Entry 3HMG (X-ray diffraction, 2.90 A resolution); this record covers chains A and B of the 6 polymer chains in the assembly.

[Chain A]
Molecule: Hemagglutinin
Source organism: Influenza A virus
UniProtKB: P03437 (HEMA_IAAIC); residues 1-328 here correspond to UniProt positions 17-344 (UniProt number = residue number + 16)
Sequence (328 residues; row label = number of the first residue in the row):
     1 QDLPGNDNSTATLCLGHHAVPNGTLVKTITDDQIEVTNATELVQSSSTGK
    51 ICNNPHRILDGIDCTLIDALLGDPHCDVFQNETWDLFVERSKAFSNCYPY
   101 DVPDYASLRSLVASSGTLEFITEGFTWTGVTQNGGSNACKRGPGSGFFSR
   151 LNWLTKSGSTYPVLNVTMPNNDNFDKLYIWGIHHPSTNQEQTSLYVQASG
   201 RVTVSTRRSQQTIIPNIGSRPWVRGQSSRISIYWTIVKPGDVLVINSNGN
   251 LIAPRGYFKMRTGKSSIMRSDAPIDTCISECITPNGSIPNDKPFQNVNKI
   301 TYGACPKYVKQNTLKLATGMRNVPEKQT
Disulfides: Cys52-Cys277, Cys64-Cys76, Cys97-Cys139, Cys281-Cys305
Glycans and other covalent adducts: N-acetylglucosamine (NAG) linked to Asn38, Asn81, Asn285; glycan linked to Asn165
Sequence notes: conflict Gln226 (Leu242 in P03437)
Curated features (UniProtKB/Swiss-Prot):
  - glycosylation (N-linked (GlcNAc...) asparagine): Asn8, Asn22, Asn38, Asn81, Asn165, Asn285

[Chain B]
Molecule: Hemagglutinin
Source organism: Influenza A virus
UniProtKB: P03437 (HEMA_IAAIC); residues 1-175 here correspond to UniProt positions 346-520 (UniProt number = residue number + 345)
Sequence (175 residues; each row starts with the number of its first residue):
     1 GLFGAIAGFIENGWEGMIDGWYGFRHQNSEGTGQAADLKSTQAAIDQING
    51 KLNRVIEKTNEKFHQIEKEFSEVEGRIQDLEKYVEDTKIDLWSYNAELLV
   101 ALENQHTIDLTDSEMNKLFEKTRRQLRENAEEMGNGCFKIYHKCDNACIE
   151 SIRNGTYDHDVYRDEALNNRFQIKG
Disulfides: Cys144-Cys148
Glycans and other covalent adducts: N-acetylglucosamine (NAG) linked to Asn154
Curated features (UniProtKB/Swiss-Prot):
  - glycosylation: Asn154 (N-linked (GlcNAc...) asparagine)

[Chain A / chain B interface]
Cross-chain cystine bridges: Cys14(A)-Cys137(B)
Pairs across the interface - 135 pairs, chain A then chain B:
  Asp7(A) with Lys143(B)
  Asn8(A) with Asn169(B)
  Ser9(A) with Tyr141(B); His142(B), hydrogen bond (backbone-backbone); Lys143(B), hydrogen bond (backbone-backbone)
  Thr10(A) with Lys139(B); Ile140(B); Tyr141(B); His142(B); Asn169(B)
  Ala11(A) with Gln27(B); Lys139(B); Ile140(B), hydrogen bond (backbone-backbone); Cys144(B), hydrophobic
  Thr12(A) with His26(B); Gln27(B), hydrogen bond (backbone-backbone); Phe138(B)
  Leu13(A) with Phe24(B), hydrophobic; Arg25(B); Cys137(B); Phe138(B), hydrogen bond (backbone-backbone); Ile152(B), hydrophobic
  Cys14(A) with Trp14(B); Gly23(B); Phe24(B); Arg25(B), hydrogen bond (backbone-backbone); Gly136(B); Cys137(B), disulfide
  Leu15(A) with Ile10(B); Trp14(B); Gly23(B); Phe24(B), hydrophobic; Met115(B), hydrophobic; Leu118(B), hydrophobic; Phe119(B), hydrophobic; Thr122(B); Gly136(B), hydrogen bond (backbone-backbone); Phe138(B), hydrophobic
  Gly16(A) with Trp14(B); Tyr22(B); Gly23(B), hydrogen bond (backbone-backbone); Met115(B)
  His17(A) with Ile6(B); Ile10(B); Asn12(B); Gly13(B); Trp14(B), hydrogen bond (backbone-backbone); Met17(B); Trp21(B)
  His18(A) with Gly13(B); Trp14(B); Met17(B); Gly20(B); Trp21(B), hydrogen bond (backbone-backbone)
  Ala19(A) with Gly13(B); Trp14(B), hydrogen bond (backbone-backbone); Glu15(B)
  Pro21(A) with Glu15(B)
  Val26(A) with Asn104(B)
  Lys27(A) with Glu97(B); Asn104(B), hydrogen bond (backbone-side chain)
  Thr28(A) with Ala101(B); Asn104(B); Gln105(B)
  Ile29(A) with Ala101(B); Leu102(B), hydrophobic; Gln105(B), hydrogen bond (backbone-side chain)
  Thr30(A) with Gln105(B), hydrogen bond (backbone-side chain)
  Ile34(A) with Ile108(B), hydrophobic
  Leu42(A) with Val55(B), hydrophobic; Ile56(B), hydrophobic; Val100(B), hydrophobic
  Arg109(A) with Glu67(B), salt bridge
  Ser110(A) with His64(B), hydrogen bond
  Ser114(A) with His64(B), hydrogen bond
  Lys264(A) with Phe63(B)
  Ser265(A) with His64(B)
  Ser266(A) with His64(B), hydrogen bond
  Arg269(A) with Glu67(B), salt bridge
  Asn290(A) with Thr59(B)
  Asp291(A) with Ile56(B)
  Pro293(A) with Val55(B)
  Phe294(A) with Ala96(B), hydrophobic
  Lys299(A) with Lys68(B), hydrogen bond (backbone-side chain); Glu69(B), salt bridge
  Ile300(A) with Lys68(B); Glu69(B)
  Thr301(A) with Gln65(B), hydrogen bond (backbone-side chain)
  Tyr302(A) with Lys62(B); Phe63(B), hydrophobic
  Gly303(A) with Glu61(B); Lys62(B), hydrogen bond (backbone-backbone)
  Ala304(A) with Glu61(B)
  Cys305(A) with Thr59(B); Asn60(B)
  Lys307(A) with Asn60(B)
  Tyr308(A) with Ile89(B), hydrophobic
  Val309(A) with Trp92(B); Ser93(B)
  Lys310(A) with Ile89(B); Asp90(B), salt bridge; Ser93(B), hydrogen bond (backbone-side chain)
  Gln311(A) with Ser93(B), hydrogen bond (side chain-backbone); Glu97(B), hydrogen bond
  Leu314(A) with Ala96(B), hydrophobic; Glu97(B)
  Lys315(A) with Asn104(B), hydrogen bond (backbone-side chain)
  Leu316(A) with Leu52(B), hydrophobic; Glu103(B); Asn104(B)
  Ala317(A) with Asn104(B), hydrogen bond (backbone-side chain); Thr107(B)
  Thr318(A) with Trp21(B); Ile48(B); Leu52(B)
  Gly319(A) with Thr107(B)
  Met320(A) with Ile6(B), hydrophobic; Trp21(B); Tyr22(B), hydrophobic; Thr111(B)
  Arg321(A) with Ile6(B); Ala7(B)
  Val323(A) with Ala7(B), hydrophobic; Glu11(B); Asn12(B); Gly13(B), hydrogen bond (backbone-backbone)
  Pro324(A) with Glu15(B)
  Glu325(A) with Asn12(B); Gly13(B); Trp14(B); Glu15(B), hydrogen bond (side chain-backbone); Gly16(B), hydrogen bond (side chain-backbone); Arg25(B), salt bridge
  Lys326(A) with Glu15(B), hydrogen bond (backbone-side chain)
  Gln327(A) with Glu15(B), hydrogen bond (backbone-side chain)
Other interface residues (no listed pair), chain A (66 interface residues in all): Gln1, Val36, Thr40, His56, Ala113, Ile267, Lys292, Asn298, Pro306
Other interface residues (no listed pair), chain B (68 interface residues in all): Glu85, Leu99, Met133, Val161, Asp164, Glu165

[Overview]
66 residues of chain A and 68 residues of chain B are in contact, with 1 disulfide bond, 30 hydrogen bonds and
5 salt bridges. Polar contacts include Arg109(A)-Glu67(B), Arg269(A)-Glu67(B) and Lys299(A)-Glu69(B).
N-acetylglucosamine is covalently linked to Asn38(A), Asn81(A) and Asn285(A).
Here chain A is Hemagglutinin and chain B is Hemagglutinin, both from Influenza A virus. Entry 3HMG
(Refinement of the influenza virus hemagglutinin by simulated annealing) was determined by X-ray diffraction,
deposited together with 2HMG, 4HMG and 5HMG.
